PDB entry 3EPF | electron microscopy, 9.00 A resolution (very low resolution: no residue pairs are listed; an interface is given only as per-side residue counts) | chains R and 1 of the 5 polymer chains in the assembly

[Chain R]
Name: Poliovirus receptor
Source organism: Homo sapiens
Notes: fragment: Poliovirus receptor CD155 D1D2
UniProtKB: P15151 (PVR_HUMAN); residues 30-242 here = UniProt positions 30-242
Chain sequence (213 residues; row label = number of the first residue in the row):
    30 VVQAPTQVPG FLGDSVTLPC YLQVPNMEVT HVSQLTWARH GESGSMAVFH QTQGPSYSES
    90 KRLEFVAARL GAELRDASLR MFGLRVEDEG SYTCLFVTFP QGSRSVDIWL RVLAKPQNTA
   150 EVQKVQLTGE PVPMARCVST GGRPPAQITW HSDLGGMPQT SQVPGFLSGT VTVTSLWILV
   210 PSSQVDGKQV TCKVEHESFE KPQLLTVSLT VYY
Disulfides: Cys49-Cys123, Cys166-Cys221
Construct notes: engineered mutation Asp105 (Asn in P15151), Ser120 (Asn in P15151), Gln188 (Asn in P15151), Gln218 (Asn in P15151), Ser237 (Asn in P15151)
Reported in the primary citation:
  - mutagenesis - Q130G/G131D: abolished binding to PV2 (citing earlier work)
  - mutagenesis - Q130G/G131D: abolished binding to PV1 (citing earlier work)
  - mutagenesis - Q130G/G131D: unchanged binding to PV3 (citing earlier work)

[Chain 1]
Name: Protein VP1
Source organism: Poliovirus type 2
UniProtKB: P06210 (POLG_POL2L); residues 24-301 here correspond to UniProt positions 602-879 (UniProt number = residue number + 578)
Chain sequence (278 residues; row label = number of the first residue in the row):
    24 ANNLPDTQSS GPAHSKETPA LTAVETGATN PLVPSDTVQT RHVIQKRTRS ESTVESFFAR
    84 GACVAIIEVD NDAPTKRASK LFSVWKITYK DTVQLRRKLE FFTYSRFDME FTFVVTSNYT
   144 DANNGHALNQ VYQIMYIPPG APIPGKWNDY TWQTSSNPSV FYTYGAPPAR ISVPYVGIAN
   204 AYSHFYDGFA KVPLAGQAST EGDSLYGAAS LNDFGSLAVR VVNDHNPTKL TSKIRVYMKP
   264 KHVRVWCPRP PRAVPYYGPG VDYKDGLAPL PGKGLTTY
Not modelled in the structure: 96-101
Ligand contacts: SC4 (1[2-chloro-4-methoxy-phenyl-oxymethyl]-4-[2,6-dichloro-phenyl-oxymethyl]-benzene): Ile110, Thr111, Tyr112, Leu122, Ser128, Phe130, Met132, Phe134, Phe136, Tyr159, Pro181, Val183, Ile194, Val196, Val199, Tyr205, His207, Phe237, Leu240
Swiss-Prot annotation at these positions:
  - site: Tyr301 (Cleavage)

[How chain R and chain 1 interact]
At this resolution (9 A) residue pairs are not listed: 22 residues of chain R and 22 of chain 1 lie at the interface.

[Overview]
Chain R and chain 1 each contribute 22 residues to their interface. Ligands of chain 1: compound SC4. From the
paper: Q130G/G131D of chain R abolish binding to PV2; Q130G/G131D of chain R abolish binding to PV1.
Chain R is Poliovirus receptor (Homo sapiens) and chain 1 is Protein VP1 (Poliovirus type 2); the structure,
CryoEM structure of poliovirus receptor bound to poliovirus type 2, was determined by electron microscopy
(same publication as 3URO, 3EPC and 3EPD).
